PDB entry 1J5O | X-ray diffraction, 3.50 A resolution | chains B and L of the 6 polymer chains in the assembly

[Chain B]
Name: Reverse transcriptase
From: Human immunodeficiency virus 1
Notes: EC 2.7.7.49
UniProt: P03366 (POL_HV1B1); residues 1-430 here correspond to UniProt positions 168-597 (UniProt number = residue number + 167)
Sequence (430 residues; numbered 1 to 430; the number before each row is that of its first residue):
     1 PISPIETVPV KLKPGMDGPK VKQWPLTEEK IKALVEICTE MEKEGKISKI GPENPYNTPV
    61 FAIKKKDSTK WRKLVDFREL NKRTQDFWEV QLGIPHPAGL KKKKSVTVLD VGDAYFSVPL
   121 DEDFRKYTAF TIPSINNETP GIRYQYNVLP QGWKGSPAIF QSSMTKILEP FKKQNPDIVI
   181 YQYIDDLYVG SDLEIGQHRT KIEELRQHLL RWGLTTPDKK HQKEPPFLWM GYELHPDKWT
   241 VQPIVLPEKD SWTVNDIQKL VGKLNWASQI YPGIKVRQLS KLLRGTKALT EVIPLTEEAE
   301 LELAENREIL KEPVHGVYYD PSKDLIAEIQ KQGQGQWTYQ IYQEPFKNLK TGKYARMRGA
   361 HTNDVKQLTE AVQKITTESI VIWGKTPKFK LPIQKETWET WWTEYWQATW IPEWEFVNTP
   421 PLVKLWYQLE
Sequence notes: engineered mutation Ile184 (Met351 in P03366), Ser280 (Cys447 in P03366)

[Chain L]
Name: Antibody (light chain)
From: Mus musculus
Notes: fragment: fab28; antibody fragment or engineered binder
Sequence (214 residues; row label = number of the first residue in the row):
     1 DIQMTQTTSS LSASLGDRVT ISCSASQDIS SYLNWYQQKP EGTVKLLIYY TSSLHSGVPS
    61 AFSGSGSGTD YSLTISNLEP EDFATYYCQQ YSKFPWTFGG GTKLEIKRAD AAPTVSIFPP
   121 SSEQLTSGGA SVVCFLNNFY PKDINVAWAI DGSAAANGVL NSWTDQDSKD STYSMSSTLT
   181 LTADEYEAAN SYTCAATHKT STSPIVKSFN ANEC
Disulfides: Cys23-Cys88, Cys134-Cys194

[Interface between chain B and chain L]
Contacting residue pairs - 5 pairs, chain B then chain L:
  Glu224(B) - Tyr91(L)
  Glu224(B) - Phe94(L)
  Glu224(B) - Trp96(L)
  Pro225(B) - Ser92(L)
  Pro226(B) - Tyr32(L)
Interface residues without a listed pair, chain B (4 interface residues in all): Phe227

[Summary]
The interface between chain B and chain L involves 4 residues on one side and 5 on the other.
Here chain B is Reverse transcriptase (Human immunodeficiency virus 1) and chain L is Antibody (light chain)
(Mus musculus). Entry 1J5O (Crystal structure of met184ile mutant of HIV-1 reverse transcriptase in complex
with double stranded DNA template-primer) was determined by X-ray diffraction, deposited together with 1QE1.
